9FFX - chains A and B of the 6 polymer chains in the assembly; structure by electron microscopy, 3.60 A resolution.

== Chain A ==
Name: Gamma-aminobutyric acid receptor subunit alpha-1
Organism: Homo sapiens
Reference sequence: P14867 (GBRA1_HUMAN); residues 5-429 here correspond to UniProt positions 32-456 (UniProt number = residue number + 27)
Chain sequence (411 residues; each row starts with the number of its first residue; note: 71 numbers in that range are skipped by the numbering (no residue carries them; nothing is unmodelled there); numbers below 1 keep their minus sign (Met-52 is residue -52)):
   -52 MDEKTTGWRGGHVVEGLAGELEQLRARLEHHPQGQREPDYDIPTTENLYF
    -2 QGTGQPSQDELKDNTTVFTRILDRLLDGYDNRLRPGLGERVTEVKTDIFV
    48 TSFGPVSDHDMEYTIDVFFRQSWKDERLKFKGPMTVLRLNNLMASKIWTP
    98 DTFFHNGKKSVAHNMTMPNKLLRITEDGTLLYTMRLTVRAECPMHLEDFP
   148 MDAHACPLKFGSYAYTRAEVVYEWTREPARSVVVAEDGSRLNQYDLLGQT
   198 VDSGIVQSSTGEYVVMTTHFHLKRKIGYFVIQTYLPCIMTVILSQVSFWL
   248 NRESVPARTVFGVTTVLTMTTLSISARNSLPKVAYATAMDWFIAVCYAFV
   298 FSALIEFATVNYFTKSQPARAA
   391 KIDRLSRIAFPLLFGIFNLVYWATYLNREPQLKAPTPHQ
Disordered / not traced: -52 to 9, 419-429
Disulfide bonds: Cys139-Cys153
Covalent attachments: glycan linked to Asn111
Differences from the reference sequence: initiating methionine (-52); expression tag (-51 to 4); linker (313-319)
Ligand contacts: gamma-amino-butanoic acid (ABU): Phe65, Arg67, Thr130
Swiss-Prot annotation at these positions:
  - binding site (4-aminobutanoate): Arg67, Thr130
  - binding site (3alpha-hydroxy-5alpha-pregnan-11,20-dione): Trp246
  - glycosylation (N-linked (GlcNAc...) asparagine): Asn11, Asn111

== Chain B ==
Name: Gamma-aminobutyric acid receptor subunit beta-3
Organism: Homo sapiens
Reference sequence: P28472 (GBRB3_HUMAN); residues 1-448 here correspond to UniProt positions 26-473 (UniProt number = residue number + 25)
Chain sequence (395 residues; row label = number of the first residue in the row; note: 107 numbers in that range are skipped by the numbering (no residue carries them; nothing is unmodelled there); numbers below 1 keep their minus sign (Met-53 is residue -53)):
   -53 MDEKTTGWRGGHVVEGLAGELEQLRARLEHHPQGQREPDYDIPTTENLYF
    -3 QGTGQSVNDPGNMSFVKETVDKLLKGYDIRLRPDFGGPPVCVGMNIDIAS
    47 IDMVSEVNMDYTLTMYFQQYWRDKRLAYSGIPLNLTLDNRVADQLWVPDT
    97 YFLNDKKSFVHGVTVKNRMIRLHPDGTVLYGLRITTTAACMMDLRRYPLD
   147 EQNCTLEIESYGYTTDDIEFYWRGGDKAVTGVERIELPQFSIVEHRLVSR
   197 NVVFATGAYPRLSLSFRLKRNIGYFILQTYMPSILITILSWVSFWINYDA
   247 SAARVALGITTVLTMTTINTHLRETLPKIPYVKAIDMYLMGCFVFVFLAL
   297 LEYAFVNYIFFSQPARAA
   422 AIDRWSRIVFPFTFSLFNLVYWLYYVN
Disordered / not traced: -53 to 7, 448
Disulfide bonds: Cys136-Cys150
Covalent attachments: N-acetylglucosamine (NAG) linked to Asn80; glycan linked to Asn149
Differences from the reference sequence: initiating methionine (-53); expression tag (-52 to 0); linker (308-314)
Ligand contacts: gamma-amino-butanoic acid (ABU): Tyr97, Glu155, Ser156, Tyr157, Phe200, Thr202, Tyr205
Swiss-Prot annotation at these positions:
  - binding site (benzamidine): Asp95 to Tyr97, Glu155 to Tyr157, Phe200
  - binding site (4-aminobutanoate): Tyr97, Glu155, Tyr157, Thr202
  - binding site (histamine): Tyr97, Ser156, Tyr157, Thr202
  - glycosylation (N-linked (GlcNAc...) asparagine): Asn8, Asn80, Asn149

== Interface between chain A and chain B ==
Residue-residue contacts (72; chain A residue first):
  Phe15(A) - Leu27(B)  hydrophobic
  Phe15(A) - Phe31(B)  hydrophobic
  Thr16(A) - Asp24(B)  hydrogen bond
  Thr16(A) - Leu27(B)
  Leu19(A) - Asp24(B)
  Leu19(A) - Arg26(B)
  Leu19(A) - Leu27(B)  hydrophobic
  Asp20(A) - Arg26(B)  salt bridge
  Phe46(A) - Phe200(B)  hydrophobic
  Phe65(A) - Tyr97(B)
  Phe65(A) - Tyr157(B)
  Arg67(A) - Ala201(B)
  Arg85(A) - Gly158(B)
  Arg85(A) - Asp163(B)  salt bridge
  Asn87(A) - Ile25(B)
  Asn87(A) - Arg26(B)
  Asn87(A) - Leu27(B)
  Asn87(A) - Trp92(B)
  Asn87(A) - Tyr159(B)
  Leu89(A) - Ile25(B)  hydrophobic
  Met90(A) - Arg26(B)
  His110(A) - Lys102(B)
  Met112(A) - Thr96(B)
  Met112(A) - Tyr97(B)
  Met112(A) - Phe98(B)  hydrophobic
  Met112(A) - Ser104(B)
  Met112(A) - Phe105(B)
  Met112(A) - Val106(B)  hydrophobic
  Met112(A) - Ile130(B)  hydrophobic
  Thr113(A) - Thr96(B)  hydrogen bond (backbone-backbone)
  Thr113(A) - Leu128(B)
  Thr113(A) - Ile130(B)
  Met114(A) - Val93(B)  hydrophobic
  Met114(A) - Pro94(B)
  Met114(A) - Thr96(B)
  Asn116(A) - Tyr97(B)
  Asn116(A) - Tyr157(B)
  Lys117(A) - Tyr157(B)
  Leu118(A) - Gly158(B)
  Arg120(A) - Thr202(B)  hydrogen bond (side chain-backbone)
  Arg120(A) - Tyr205(B)  hydrogen bond
  Thr130(A) - Tyr157(B)  hydrogen bond
  Met131(A) - Tyr157(B)  hydrogen bond (backbone-side chain)
  Arg132(A) - Tyr97(B)
  Arg132(A) - Phe98(B)  hydrogen bond (side chain-backbone)
  Arg132(A) - Leu99(B)  hydrogen bond (side chain-backbone)
  Arg132(A) - Asp101(B)
  Arg132(A) - Tyr157(B)  hydrogen bond (backbone-side chain)
  Arg187(A) - Ala135(B)
  Asn189(A) - Met55(B)
  Asn189(A) - Lys274(B)
  Asn189(A) - Pro276(B)
  Tyr225(A) - Arg269(B)
  Tyr225(A) - Pro276(B)
  Ile228(A) - Arg269(B)
  Ile228(A) - Met286(B)  hydrophobic
  Gln229(A) - Thr266(B)
  Gln229(A) - Arg269(B)
  Gln229(A) - Glu270(B)  hydrogen bond
  Met236(A) - Phe289(B)  hydrophobic
  Met236(A) - Phe293(B)  hydrophobic
  Leu240(A) - Ile255(B)  hydrophobic
  Leu240(A) - Val258(B)  hydrophobic
  Trp246(A) - Tyr304(B)
  Leu247(A) - Asn303(B)
  Asn248(A) - Asn303(B)  hydrogen bond
  Ser251(A) - Ser247(B)  hydrogen bond
  Ala254(A) - Val251(B)
  Thr261(A) - Leu259(B)
  Thr265(A) - Leu259(B)
  Ser272(A) - Glu270(B)  hydrogen bond
  Arg397(A) - Tyr304(B)
Also at the interface, not in a pair above, chain A (53 interface residues in all): Thr12, Leu23, His56, Leu84, Ser186, Gln190, Lys222, Gly224, Leu232, Pro233, Ile239, Val243, Pro253, Val257, Phe258
Also at the interface, not in a pair above, chain B (53 interface residues in all): Asp95, Asn100, Met137, Thr160, Ala248, Leu296, Leu297, Ala300, Phe306

== Summary ==
Chain A and chain B each contribute 53 residues to their interface, with 13 hydrogen bonds and 2 salt bridges.
Among the polar pairs are Asp20(A)-Arg26(B), Arg85(A)-Asp163(B) and Thr16(A)-Asp24(B). Gamma-amino-butanoic
acid is bound between chain A and chain B. N-acetylglucosamine is covalently linked to Asn111(A).
Chain A is Gamma-aminobutyric acid receptor subunit alpha-1 and chain B is Gamma-aminobutyric acid receptor
subunit beta-3, both from Homo sapiens; the structure, Cryo-EM structure of the alpha1beta3gamma2 GABA(A)
receptor in complex with GABA and Nb38 in the short-lived ..., was determined by electron microscopy.
